PDB entry 5GJX | X-ray diffraction, 2.06 A resolution | chains A and B of the 3 polymer chains in the assembly

[Chain A]
Molecule: MHC class I antigen
Source organism: Anas platyrhynchos
UniProtKB: Q6I7L2 (Q6I7L2_ANAPL); residues 4-273 here correspond to UniProt positions 22-291 (UniProt number = residue number + 18)
Sequence (273 residues; each row starts with the number of its first residue):
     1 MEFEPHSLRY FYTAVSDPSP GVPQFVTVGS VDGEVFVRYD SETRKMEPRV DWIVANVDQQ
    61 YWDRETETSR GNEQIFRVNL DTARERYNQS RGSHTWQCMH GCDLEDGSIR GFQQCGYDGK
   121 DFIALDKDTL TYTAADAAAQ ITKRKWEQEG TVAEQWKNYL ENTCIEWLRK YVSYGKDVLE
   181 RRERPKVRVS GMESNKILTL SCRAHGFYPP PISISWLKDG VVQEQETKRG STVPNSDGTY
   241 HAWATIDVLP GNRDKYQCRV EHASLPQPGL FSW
Disordered / not traced: 1-3, 194-197
Disulfides: Cys98-Cys115, Cys102-Cys164, Cys202-Cys258
Differences from the reference sequence: expression tag (1-3); engineered mutation Gly220 (Ala238 in Q6I7L2)

[Chain B]
Molecule: Beta-2-microglobulin
Source organism: Anas platyrhynchos
UniProtKB: Q14U75 (Q14U75_ANAPL); residues 4-104 here correspond to UniProt positions 19-119 (UniProt number = residue number + 15)
Sequence (104 residues; row label = number of the first residue in the row):
     1 MEFGQAKAAP KVQVYSRHPA TAGTENILNC YVEGFHPPKI DIALLKNGEP MKDVKYNDMS
    61 FGDDWTFQRL VYAPFTPTKS DVYTCRVDHE AFTEPQSFRW EPDF
Disulfides: Cys30-Cys85
Differences from the reference sequence: expression tag (1-3)

[Interface between chain A and chain B]
Residue-residue contacts (70):
  Phe11(A) with Ser60(B); Phe61(B)
  Tyr12(A) with Phe61(B)
  Thr13(A) with Phe61(B); Phe67(B)
  Val15(A) with Pro38(B), hydrophobic
  Ser19(A) with Lys39(B)
  Gly21(A) with Arg69(B), hydrogen bond (backbone-side chain)
  Val22(A) with Pro38(B)
  Val28(A) with Asp58(B); Met59(B)
  Val35(A) with Asp58(B)
  Arg38(A) with Asp58(B), salt bridge
  Arg49(A) with Asp58(B), salt bridge
  Thr95(A) with His36(B); Pro38(B)
  Gln97(A) with His36(B), hydrogen bond; Phe61(B); Trp65(B), hydrogen bond (side chain-backbone); Phe67(B)
  Cys98(A) with Phe61(B)
  Met99(A) with Phe61(B), hydrophobic; Gly62(B)
  Gln114(A) with Trp65(B)
  Cys115(A) with Trp65(B)
  Gly116(A) with Trp65(B)
  Asp118(A) with Met1(B); His36(B)
  Gly119(A) with Met1(B), hydrogen bond (backbone-backbone); His36(B), hydrogen bond (backbone-side chain); Asp64(B); Trp65(B)
  Lys120(A) with Met1(B); Glu2(B); Phe3(B); Gln5(B), hydrogen bond (side chain-backbone); Trp65(B)
  Asp121(A) with Trp65(B), hydrogen bond
  Arg188(A) with Pro19(B); Ala20(B), hydrogen bond (side chain-backbone); Asp103(B), hydrogen bond (side chain-backbone); Phe104(B)
  Ser190(A) with Asp103(B), hydrogen bond
  Arg203(A) with Glu101(B), hydrogen bond (side chain-backbone); Asp103(B), salt bridge
  His205(A) with Ser16(B), hydrogen bond (side chain-backbone); Arg17(B), hydrogen bond (side chain-backbone); His18(B); Pro19(B)
  Gly206(A) with Arg17(B)
  Ser231(A) with Gln13(B), hydrogen bond (backbone-side chain); Glu33(B), hydrogen bond
  Val233(A) with Gln13(B); Tyr15(B); Tyr31(B), hydrophobic
  Pro234(A) with Tyr15(B), hydrogen bond (backbone-side chain); Tyr31(B); Leu70(B)
  Asn235(A) with Tyr15(B); Arg17(B); Asn29(B); Leu70(B)
  Ser236(A) with Ile27(B); Leu70(B); Tyr72(B)
  Asp237(A) with Arg17(B), salt bridge
  Thr239(A) with Arg17(B), hydrogen bond
  His241(A) with Tyr15(B); Ser16(B)
  Trp243(A) with Gln13(B), hydrogen bond
Interface residues without a listed pair, chain A (40 interface residues in all): Pro20, Glu183, Lys186, Gly230
Interface residues without a listed pair, chain B (38 interface residues in all): Ala6, Thr21, Pro37, Ile40, Asp63, Pro102

[Summary]
Chain A and chain B form an interface of 40 and 38 residues respectively; the contacts include 18 hydrogen
bonds and 4 salt bridges. Among the polar pairs are Arg38(A)-Asp58(B), Arg49(A)-Asp58(B) and
Arg203(A)-Asp103(B).
Chain A is MHC class I antigen and chain B is Beta-2-microglobulin, both from Anas platyrhynchos; the
structure, Crystal structure of DUCK MHC I for 2.06 angstrom, was determined by X-ray diffraction.
